Entry 3AOH (X-ray diffraction, 4.10 A resolution (low resolution: residue-level contacts below are approximate; hydrogen-bond / salt-bridge calls are withheld)); this record covers chains C and Q of the 8 polymer chains in the assembly.

== Chain C ==
Protein: DNA-directed RNA polymerase subunit beta
Source organism: Thermus thermophilus
Notes: EC 2.7.7.6
Reference sequence: Q8RQE9 (RPOB_THET8); numbering as in UniProt (aligned over 1-1119)
Chain sequence (1119 residues; numbered 1 to 1119; the number before each row is that of its first residue):
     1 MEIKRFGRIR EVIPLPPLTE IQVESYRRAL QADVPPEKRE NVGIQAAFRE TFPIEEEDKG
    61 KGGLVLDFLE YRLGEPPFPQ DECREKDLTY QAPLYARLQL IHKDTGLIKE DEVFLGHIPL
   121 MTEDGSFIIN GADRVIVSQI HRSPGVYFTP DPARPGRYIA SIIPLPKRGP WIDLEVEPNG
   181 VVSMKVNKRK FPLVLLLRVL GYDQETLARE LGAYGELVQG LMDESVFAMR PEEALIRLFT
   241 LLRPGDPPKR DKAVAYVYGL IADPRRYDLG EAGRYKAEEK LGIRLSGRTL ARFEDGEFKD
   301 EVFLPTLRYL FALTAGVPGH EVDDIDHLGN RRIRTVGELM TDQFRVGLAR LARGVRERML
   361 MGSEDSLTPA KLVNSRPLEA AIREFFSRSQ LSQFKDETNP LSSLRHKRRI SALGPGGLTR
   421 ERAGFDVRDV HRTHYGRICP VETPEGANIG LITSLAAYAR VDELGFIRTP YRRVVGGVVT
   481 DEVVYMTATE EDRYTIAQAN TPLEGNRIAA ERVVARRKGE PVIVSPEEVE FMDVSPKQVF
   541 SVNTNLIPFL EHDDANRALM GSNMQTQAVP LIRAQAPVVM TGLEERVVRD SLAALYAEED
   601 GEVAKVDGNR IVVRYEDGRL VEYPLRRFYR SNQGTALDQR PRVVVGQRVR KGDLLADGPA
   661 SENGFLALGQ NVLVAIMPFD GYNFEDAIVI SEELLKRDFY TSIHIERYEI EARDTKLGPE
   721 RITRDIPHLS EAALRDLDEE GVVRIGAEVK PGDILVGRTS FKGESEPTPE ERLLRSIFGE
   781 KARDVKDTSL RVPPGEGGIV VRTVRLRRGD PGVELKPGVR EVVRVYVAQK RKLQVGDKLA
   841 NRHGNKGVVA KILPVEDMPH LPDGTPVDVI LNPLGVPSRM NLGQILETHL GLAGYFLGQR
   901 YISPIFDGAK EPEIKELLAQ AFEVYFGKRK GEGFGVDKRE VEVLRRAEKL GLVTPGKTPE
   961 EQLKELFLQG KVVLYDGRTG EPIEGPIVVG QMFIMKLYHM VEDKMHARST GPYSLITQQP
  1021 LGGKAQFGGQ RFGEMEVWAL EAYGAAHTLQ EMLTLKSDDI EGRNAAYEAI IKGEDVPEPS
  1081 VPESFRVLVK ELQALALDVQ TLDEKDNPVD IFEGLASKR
Not modelled in the structure: 57-62, 1113-1119

== Chain Q ==
Molecule: 33-nt RNA strand
Sequence (33 nucleotides; each row starts with the number of its first residue; numbers below 1 keep their minus sign (C-22 is residue -22)):
   -22 CCCCGGAAGA UCAUCUUCCG GGGGAUGCGG CGG
Not modelled in the structure: -22 to 3
Metal / ion sites: Mg2+: G10 (shared with 2 residues of chain D)

== Interface between chain C and chain Q ==
Contacting residue pairs - 12 pairs, chain C then chain Q:
  Gln390(C) - C5(Q)
  Gln390(C) - G6(Q)
  Gln393(C) - G6(Q)
  Arg405(C) - C8(Q)
  Arg409(C) - G7(Q)
  Arg409(C) - C8(Q)
  Gln567(C) - C8(Q)
  Gln567(C) - G9(Q)
  Lys838(C) - G9(Q)
  Lys846(C) - G9(Q)
  Lys846(C) - G10(Q)
  His999(C) - G9(Q)
Other interface residues (no listed pair), chain C (9 interface residues in all): Asn448

== In short ==
Chain C and chain Q form an interface of 9 and 6 residues respectively.
Here chain C is DNA-directed RNA polymerase subunit beta (Thermus thermophilus) and chain Q is a 33-nt RNA
strand. Entry 3AOH (RNA polymerase-Gfh1 complex (Crystal type 1)) was determined by X-ray diffraction (same
publication as 3AOI).
